Entry 6IOA (X-ray diffraction, 2.15 A resolution); this record covers chain A.

[Chain A]
Molecule: Phage SPO1 DNA polymerase-related protein
From: Mycobacterium smegmatis MC2 155
Reference sequence: I7F541 (I7F541_MYCS2); residues 1-209 here correspond to UniProt positions 7-215 (UniProt number = residue number + 6)
Sequence (229 residues; each row starts with the number of its first residue; numbers below 1 keep their minus sign (Met-19 is residue -19)):
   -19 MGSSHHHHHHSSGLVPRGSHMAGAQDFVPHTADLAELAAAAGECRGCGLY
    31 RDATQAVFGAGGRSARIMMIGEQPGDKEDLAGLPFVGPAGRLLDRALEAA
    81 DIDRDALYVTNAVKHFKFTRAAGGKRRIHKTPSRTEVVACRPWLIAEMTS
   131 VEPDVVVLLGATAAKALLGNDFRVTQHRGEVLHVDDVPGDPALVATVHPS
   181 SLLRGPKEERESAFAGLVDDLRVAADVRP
Disordered / not traced: -19 to 0, 208-209
Construct notes: initiating methionine (-19); expression tag (-18 to 0)
Metal / ion sites: 4Fe-4S cluster Fe: Cys24, Cys27, His95, Cys120
Ligand contacts:
  - 4Fe-4S cluster (SF4): Ala4, Cys24, Arg25, Gly26, Cys27, Leu29, Tyr30, Val93, Lys94, His95, Ala119, Cys120, Trp123
  - uracil (URA): Gly51, Glu52, Gln53, Pro54, Gly55, Glu58, Pro64, Phe65, Asn91, His178

[Summary]
Bound to chain A: 4Fe-4S cluster and uracil. Cys24, Cys27, His95 and Cys120 form the 4Fe-4S cluster Fe site.
Chain A is Phage SPO1 DNA polymerase-related protein (Mycobacterium smegmatis MC2 155); the structure, The
structure of UdgX in complex with uracil, was determined by X-ray diffraction, deposited together with 6IOD,
6IO9, 6IOB and 6IOC.
